3QT1 - chains C and J of the 12 polymer chains in the assembly; structure by X-ray diffraction, 4.30 A resolution (low resolution: residue-level contacts below are approximate; hydrogen-bond / salt-bridge calls are withheld).

# Chain C
Molecule: DNA-directed RNA polymerase II subunit RPB3
Source organism: Saccharomyces cerevisiae
Notes: EC 2.7.7.6
UniProtKB: P16370 (RPB3_YEAST); numbering as in UniProt (aligned over 1-318)
Sequence (318 residues; each row starts with the number of its first residue):
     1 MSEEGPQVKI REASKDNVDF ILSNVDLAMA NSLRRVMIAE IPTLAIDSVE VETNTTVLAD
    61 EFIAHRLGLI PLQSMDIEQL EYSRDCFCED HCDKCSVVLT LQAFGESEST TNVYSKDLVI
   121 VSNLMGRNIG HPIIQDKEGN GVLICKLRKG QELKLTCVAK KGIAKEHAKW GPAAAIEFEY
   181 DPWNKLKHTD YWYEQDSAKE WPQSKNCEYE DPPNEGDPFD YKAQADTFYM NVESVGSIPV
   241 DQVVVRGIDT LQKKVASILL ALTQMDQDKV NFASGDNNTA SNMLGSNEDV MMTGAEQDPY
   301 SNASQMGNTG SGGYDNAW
Disordered / not traced: 1-2, 269-318
Curated features (UniProtKB/Swiss-Prot):
  - binding site (Zn(2+)): Cys86, Cys88, Cys92, Cys95
  - modified residue: Ser2 (N-acetylserine)
  - natural variant: Ala30 (A30D: In mutant RPB3-1)
  - mutagenesis: Lys9 (K9E: Transcript termination readthrough)
Ion coordination: Zn2+: Cys86, Cys88, Cys92, Cys95

# Chain J
Molecule: DNA-directed RNA polymerases I, II, and III subunit RPABC5
Source organism: Saccharomyces cerevisiae
Notes: EC 2.7.7.6
UniProtKB: P22139 (RPAB5_YEAST); numbering as in UniProt (aligned over 1-70)
Sequence (70 residues; each row starts with the number of its first residue):
     1 MIVPVRCFSC GKVVGDKWES YLNLLQEDEL DEGTALSRLG LKRYCCRRMI LTHVDLIEKF
    61 LRYNPLEKRD
Disordered / not traced: 66-70
Curated features (UniProtKB/Swiss-Prot):
  - binding site (Zn(2+)): Cys7, Cys10, Cys45, Cys46
  - cross-link: Lys59 (Glycyl lysine isopeptide (Lys-Gly) (interchain with G-Cter in ubiquitin))
Ion coordination: Zn2+: Cys7, Cys10, Cys45, Cys46

# Chain C / chain J interface
Contacting residue pairs - 39 pairs, chain C then chain J:
  Thr55(C) - Pro65(J)
  Val57(C) - Ile57(J)
  Val57(C) - Phe60(J)
  Leu58(C) - Ile57(J)
  Phe62(C) - Met1(J)
  Phe62(C) - Ile2(J)
  Arg66(C) - Ile2(J)
  Arg66(C) - Val3(J)
  Arg66(C) - Pro4(J)
  Arg66(C) - Val5(J)
  Leu69(C) - Val5(J)
  Leu69(C) - Arg6(J)
  Thr110(C) - Leu61(J)
  Asn112(C) - Glu19(J)
  Tyr114(C) - Glu19(J)
  Val142(C) - Asp16(J)
  Leu143(C) - Gly15(J)
  Leu143(C) - Glu19(J)
  Lys146(C) - Glu58(J)
  Lys146(C) - Leu61(J)
  Leu147(C) - Leu61(J)
  Arg148(C) - Leu61(J)
  Arg148(C) - Tyr63(J)
  Arg148(C) - Asn64(J)
  Gln151(C) - Pro65(J)
  Lys169(C) - Arg6(J)
  Gly171(C) - Arg6(J)
  Ala174(C) - Cys10(J)
  Ala174(C) - Gly11(J)
  Ala174(C) - Lys12(J)
  Ala174(C) - Arg43(J)
  Ala175(C) - Cys10(J)
  Ala175(C) - Arg43(J)
  Glu177(C) - Lys42(J)
  Glu233(C) - Lys12(J)
  Glu233(C) - Arg43(J)
  Val235(C) - Arg6(J)
  Val235(C) - Gly11(J)
  Val235(C) - Val13(J)
Also at the interface, not in a pair above, chain C (28 interface residues in all): Gly68, Pro71, Gln135, Lys137, Gly141, Ile144
Also at the interface, not in a pair above, chain J (25 interface residues in all): Trp18, Ser20, Asp55

# In short
28 residues of chain C face 25 of chain J across their interface. Cys86(C), Cys88(C), Cys92(C) and Cys95(C)
form the Zn2+ site. Curated annotation (UniProt) lists 4 Zn2+-binding residues and one mutagenesis site on
chain C; 4 Zn2+-binding residues on chain J.
Chain C is DNA-directed RNA polymerase II subunit RPB3 and chain J is DNA-directed RNA polymerases I, II, and
III subunit RPABC5, both from Saccharomyces cerevisiae; the structure, RNA polymerase II variant containing A
Chimeric RPB9-C11 subunit, was determined by X-ray diffraction.
